9FSK - chain A; structure by X-ray diffraction, 2.75 A resolution.

[Chain A]
Protein: E3 ubiquitin-protein ligase SMURF1
Organism: Homo sapiens
Notes: EC 2.3.2.26
Reference sequence: Q9HCE7 (SMUF1_HUMAN); numbering as in UniProt (aligned over 377-751)
Amino-acid sequence (377 residues; numbered 375 to 751; the number before each row is that of its first residue):
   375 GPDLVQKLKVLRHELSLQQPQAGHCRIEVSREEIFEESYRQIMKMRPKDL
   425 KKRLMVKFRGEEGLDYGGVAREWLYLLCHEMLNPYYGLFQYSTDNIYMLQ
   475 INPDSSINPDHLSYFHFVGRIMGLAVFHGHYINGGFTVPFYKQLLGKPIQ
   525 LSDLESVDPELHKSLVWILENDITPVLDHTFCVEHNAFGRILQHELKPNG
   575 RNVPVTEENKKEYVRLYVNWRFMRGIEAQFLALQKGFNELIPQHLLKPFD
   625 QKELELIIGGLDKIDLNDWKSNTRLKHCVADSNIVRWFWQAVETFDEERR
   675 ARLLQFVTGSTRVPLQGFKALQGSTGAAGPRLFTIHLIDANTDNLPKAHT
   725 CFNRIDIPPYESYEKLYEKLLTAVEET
Disordered / not traced: 375-376, 439-441, 751
Differences from the reference sequence: expression tag (375-376)
Swiss-Prot annotation at these positions:
  - active site: Cys725 (Glycyl thioester intermediate)
  - cross-link (Glycyl lysine isopeptide (Lys-Gly)): Lys381 (interchain with G-Cter in ubiquitin), Lys383 (interchain with G-Cter in ubiquitin)
From the paper describing this entry:
  - conformationally variable residues: Ile631
  - mutagenesis - K381R: increased catalytic activity
  - post-translational modification sites: Lys381 (citing earlier work)
  - mutagenesis - G634P, C725A: decreased catalytic activity
  - mutagenesis - N507A, G633C/D636G, D636G, R686A: unchanged catalytic activity
  - catalytic residues: Cys725

[In short]
Curated annotation (UniProt) lists active-site residue Cys725. The paper reports the catalytic residue Cys725;
G634P and C725A reduce catalytic activity; 7 substitutions were tested in all.
Chain A is E3 ubiquitin-protein ligase SMURF1 (Homo sapiens); the structure, Crystal structure of the HECT
domain of Smurf1, was determined by X-ray diffraction, deposited together with 9FSH and 9FSJ.
